Entry 5ZVM (X-ray diffraction, 3.30 A resolution); this record covers chains B and C of the 6 polymer chains in the assembly.

[Chain B (and C)]
Molecule: Spike glycoprotein
Source organism: Human SARS coronavirus
Notes: chain C of this document is another copy of the same molecule, construct and numbering; everything in this record applies to it too
UniProt: P59594 (SPIKE_CVHSA); residue numbers follow UniProt; this construct covers 892-970
Amino-acid sequence (80 residues; numbered 891 to 970; the number before each row is that of its first residue):
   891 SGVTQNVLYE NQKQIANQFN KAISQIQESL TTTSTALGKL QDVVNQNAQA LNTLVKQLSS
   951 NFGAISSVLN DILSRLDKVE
Disordered / not traced: 891-892, 969-970 (chain C: 891, 959-970)
Differences from the reference sequence: expression tag (891)
Swiss-Prot annotation at these positions:
  - natural variant: Thr894 (T894A: In strain: Isolate SZ3)

[Interface between chain B and chain C]
Residue-residue contacts - 28 pairs, chain B then chain C:
  Gln895(B) - Thr894(C)
  Gln895(B) - Gln895(C)  hydrogen bond
  Leu898(B) - Leu898(C)  hydrophobic
  Gln902(B) - Leu898(C)  hydrogen bond (side chain-backbone)
  Gln902(B) - Asn901(C)  hydrogen bond
  Gln902(B) - Gln902(C)
  Ile905(B) - Ile905(C)  hydrophobic
  Phe909(B) - Gln908(C)
  Phe909(B) - Phe909(C)  hydrophobic
  Ile913(B) - Ala912(C)  hydrophobic
  Ile916(B) - Ile916(C)  hydrophobic
  Leu920(B) - Ser919(C)
  Thr923(B) - Thr923(C)
  Leu927(B) - Ala926(C)  hydrophobic
  Leu927(B) - Leu930(C)  hydrophobic
  Leu930(B) - Leu930(C)  hydrophobic
  Val934(B) - Val933(C)  hydrophobic
  Val934(B) - Val934(C)  hydrophobic
  Ala938(B) - Asn937(C)
  Leu941(B) - Asn937(C)
  Leu941(B) - Leu941(C)  hydrophobic
  Leu941(B) - Leu944(C)  hydrophobic
  Leu948(B) - Leu944(C)  hydrophobic
  Leu948(B) - Leu948(C)  hydrophobic
  Phe952(B) - Leu948(C)  hydrophobic
  Phe952(B) - Asn951(C)
  Phe952(B) - Ile955(C)  hydrophobic
  Leu959(B) - Val958(C)  hydrophobic
Other interface residues (no listed pair), chain B (21 interface residues in all): Tyr899, Gln931, Leu944, Val945
Other interface residues (no listed pair), chain C (24 interface residues in all): Ala940

[Overview]
Chain B and chain C form an interface of 21 and 24 residues respectively, with 3 hydrogen bonds. Polar pairs
include Gln895(B)-Gln895(C), Gln902(B)-Leu898(C) and Gln902(B)-Asn901(C).
Chain B and chain C are both Spike glycoprotein (Human SARS coronavirus); the structure, Crystal Structure of
the Human Coronavirus SARS HR1 motif in complex with pan-CoVs inhibitor EK1, was determined by X-ray
diffraction (same publication as 5ZUV and 5ZVK).
